8BPE - chains A and J of the 19 polymer chains in the assembly; structure by electron microscopy, 3.63 A resolution.

[Chain A]
Molecule: Immunoglobulin heavy constant mu
From: Homo sapiens
Chain sequence (348 residues; numbered 229 to 576; the number before each row is that of its first residue):
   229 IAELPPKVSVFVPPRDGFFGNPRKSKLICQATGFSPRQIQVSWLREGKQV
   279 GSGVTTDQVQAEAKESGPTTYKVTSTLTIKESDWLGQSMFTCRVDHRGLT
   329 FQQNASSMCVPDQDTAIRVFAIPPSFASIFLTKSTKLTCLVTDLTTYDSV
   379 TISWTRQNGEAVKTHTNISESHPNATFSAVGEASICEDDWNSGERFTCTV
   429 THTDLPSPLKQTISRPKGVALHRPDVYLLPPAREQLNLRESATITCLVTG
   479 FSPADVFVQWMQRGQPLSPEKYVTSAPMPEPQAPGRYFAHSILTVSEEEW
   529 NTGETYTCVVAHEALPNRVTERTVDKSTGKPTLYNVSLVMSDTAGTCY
Unresolved in the structure: 229-345
Disulfide bonds: Cys367-Cys426, Cys474-Cys536
Covalent attachments: N-acetylglucosamine (NAG) linked to Asn563
From the paper describing this entry:
  - specificity-determining residues: Arg467, Arg514 (proposed by the authors, not directly observed)
  - specificity-determining residues: Arg467, Arg514 (by similarity / conservation)

[Chain J]
Molecule: Immunoglobulin J chain
From: Homo sapiens
Chain sequence (159 residues; each row starts with the number of its first residue; numbers below 1 keep their minus sign (Met-22 is residue -22)):
   -22 MKNHLLFWGVLAVFIKAVHVKAQEDERIVLVDNKCKCARITSRIIRSSED
    28 PNEDIVERNIRIIVPLNNRENISDPTSPLRTRFVYHLSDLCKKCDPTEVE
    78 LDNQIVTATQSNICDEDSATETCYTYDRNKCYTAVVPLVYGGETKMVETA
   128 LTPDACYPD
Unresolved in the structure: -22 to 2, 69-97, 135-136
Disulfide bonds: Cys12-Cys100, Cys108-Cys133
Covalent attachments: N-acetylglucosamine (NAG) linked to Asn48

[Chain A / chain J interface]
Disulfides between the chains: Cys575(A)-Cys68(J)
Contacting residue pairs (61):
  Ser353(A) with Tyr117(J), hydrogen bond
  Ala355(A) with Tyr117(J), hydrophobic
  Ser356(A) with Tyr117(J)
  Phe358(A) with Val124(J), hydrophobic
  Leu359(A) with Leu115(J), hydrophobic; Tyr117(J); Glu120(J); Lys122(J), hydrogen bond (backbone-side chain); Val124(J), hydrophobic
  Thr360(A) with Tyr117(J); Glu120(J); Lys122(J)
  Lys361(A) with Lys122(J)
  Arg451(A) with Asp131(J), salt bridge; Tyr134(J)
  Phe485(A) with Tyr117(J), hydrophobic
  Gln487(A) with Val116(J), hydrogen bond (side chain-backbone)
  Thr533(A) with Arg46(J)
  Ala542(A) with Tyr134(J)
  Asn545(A) with Thr110(J); Glu125(J), hydrogen bond (side chain-backbone); Thr126(J); Ala127(J)
  Val547(A) with Leu115(J), hydrophobic; Val124(J), hydrophobic; Glu125(J); Thr126(J); Ala127(J), hydrogen bond (backbone-backbone)
  Thr548(A) with Ala127(J), hydrogen bond (side chain-backbone)
  Glu549(A) with Pro52(J); Val113(J); Leu128(J)
  Arg550(A) with Pro130(J)
  Thr551(A) with Arg46(J); Pro52(J)
  Asp553(A) with Arg46(J), salt bridge
  Tyr562(A) with Leu43(J), hydrophobic
  Asn563(A) with Thr58(J)
  Val564(A) with Leu43(J), hydrophobic
  Ser565(A) with Thr58(J), hydrogen bond (backbone-backbone); Arg59(J); Phe60(J)
  Leu566(A) with Tyr62(J), hydrophobic
  Val567(A) with Arg59(J); Phe60(J), hydrogen bond (backbone-backbone); Val61(J); Tyr62(J), hydrogen bond (backbone-backbone)
  Met568(A) with Tyr62(J)
  Ser569(A) with Tyr62(J), hydrogen bond (backbone-backbone); His63(J), hydrogen bond; Leu64(J)
  Asp570(A) with Ser65(J)
  Thr571(A) with Arg35(J); Leu64(J)
  Ala572(A) with Arg35(J)
  Thr574(A) with Cys68(J), hydrogen bond (backbone-side chain)
  Cys575(A) with Leu7(J); Arg35(J), hydrogen bond; Cys68(J), disulfide
  Tyr576(A) with Leu7(J); Cys68(J)
Other interface residues (no listed pair), chain A (39 interface residues in all): Met489, Pro494, Val537, Pro544, Thr556, Gly573
Other interface residues (no listed pair), chain J (33 interface residues in all): Ile17, Thr53, Leu56, Pro114

[In short]
39 residues of chain A and 33 residues of chain J are in contact, with 1 disulfide bond, 13 hydrogen bonds and
2 salt bridges. Among the polar pairs are Arg451(A)-Asp131(J), Asp553(A)-Arg46(J) and Ser353(A)-Tyr117(J).
N-acetylglucosamine is covalently linked to Asn563(A). N-acetylglucosamine is covalently linked to Asn48(J).
From the paper: specificity determinants Arg467(A) and Arg514(A).
Here chain A is Immunoglobulin heavy constant mu and chain J is Immunoglobulin J chain, both from Homo
sapiens. Entry 8BPE (8:1 binding of FcMR on IgM pentameric core) was determined by electron microscopy (same
publication as 8BPF and 8BPG).
